7Y1C - chains W and X of the 8 polymer chains in the assembly; structure by electron microscopy, 3.13 A resolution.

Chain W (and X):
Name: phage tail tubular protein A
From: Klebsiella phage Kp9
Notes: chain X of this document is another copy of the same molecule, construct and numbering; everything in this record applies to it too
Amino-acid sequence (192 residues; numbered 1 to 192; the number before each row is that of its first residue):
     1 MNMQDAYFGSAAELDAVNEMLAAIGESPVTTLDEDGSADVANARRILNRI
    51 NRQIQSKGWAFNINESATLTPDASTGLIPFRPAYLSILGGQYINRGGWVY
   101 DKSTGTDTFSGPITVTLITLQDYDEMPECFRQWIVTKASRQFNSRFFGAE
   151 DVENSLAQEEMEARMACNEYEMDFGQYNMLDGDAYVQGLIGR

Interface between chain W and chain X:
Contacting residue pairs - 35 pairs, chain W then chain X:
  Ala6(W) with Gln4(X), hydrogen bond (backbone-side chain)
  Gly9(W) with Gln4(X)
  Arg45(W) with Asn18(X); Pro28(X)
  Arg49(W) with Glu19(X), salt bridge; Gln132(X)
  Arg52(W) with Glu128(X), salt bridge
  Gln53(W) with Gln132(X), hydrogen bond; Glu162(X)
  Ser56(W) with Glu128(X), hydrogen bond
  Lys57(W) with Glu162(X), salt bridge
  Arg81(W) with Tyr7(X)
  Ala83(W) with Tyr7(X)
  Leu85(W) with Glu128(X)
  Leu88(W) with Asp173(X)
  Gln91(W) with Phe174(X)
  Tyr92(W) with Phe174(X)
  Ile93(W) with Phe61(X)
  Arg95(W) with Glu125(X)
  Gly96(W) with Glu125(X)
  Gly97(W) with Glu125(X)
  Lys102(W) with Phe61(X), hydrogen bond (side chain-backbone); Ile63(X), hydrogen bond (side chain-backbone); Asn64(X)
  Lys137(W) with Glu162(X), salt bridge
  Arg140(W) with Gln158(X), hydrogen bond
  Gln141(W) with Glu159(X), hydrogen bond
  Ser144(W) with Ser155(X)
  Arg145(W) with Ala22(X); Ala23(X); Gly25(X); Leu156(X); Glu159(X), salt bridge
  Phe146(W) with Gly25(X)
  Glu150(W) with Asp151(X)
Other interface residues (no listed pair), chain W (34 interface residues in all): Ser10, Asn42, Pro82, Ser86, Gly90, Asn94, Gly148, Glu153
Other interface residues (no listed pair), chain X (30 interface residues in all): Ile24, Glu26, Ala60, Asn62, Gln121, Asp124, Val152, Tyr170

In short:
34 residues of chain W face 30 of chain X across their interface; the contacts include 7 hydrogen bonds and 5
salt bridges. Polar contacts include Arg49(W)-Glu19(X), Arg52(W)-Glu128(X) and Lys57(W)-Glu162(X).
Chain W and chain X are both phage tail tubular protein A (Klebsiella phage Kp9); the structure, CryoEM
structure of Klebsiella phage Kp9 tail complex applied with C6 symmetry, was determined by electron
microscopy.
